PDB entry 8GI0 | electron microscopy, 3.50 A resolution | chains A and E of the 6 polymer chains in the assembly

Chain A:
Name: malate dehydrogenase
From: Trypanosoma cruzi strain CL Brener
UniProt: Q4DRD8 (Q4DRD8_TRYCC); residue numbers follow UniProt; this construct covers 1-323
Amino-acid sequence (323 residues; row label = number of the first residue in the row):
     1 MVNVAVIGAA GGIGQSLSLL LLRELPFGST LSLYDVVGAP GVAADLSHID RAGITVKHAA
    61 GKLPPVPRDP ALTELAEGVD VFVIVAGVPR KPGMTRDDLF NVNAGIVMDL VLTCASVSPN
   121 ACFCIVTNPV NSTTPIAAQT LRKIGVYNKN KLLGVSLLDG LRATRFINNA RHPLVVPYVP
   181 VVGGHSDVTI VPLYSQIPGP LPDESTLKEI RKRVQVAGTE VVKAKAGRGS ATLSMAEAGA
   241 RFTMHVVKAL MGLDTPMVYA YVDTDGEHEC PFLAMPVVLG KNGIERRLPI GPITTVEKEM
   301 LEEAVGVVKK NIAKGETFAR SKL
Unresolved in the structure: 90-96

Chain E:
Name: Peroxisome targeting signal 1 receptor
From: Trypanosoma cruzi cruzi
UniProt: V5B7T1 (V5B7T1_TRYCR); residue numbers follow UniProt; this construct covers 1-666
Amino-acid sequence (666 residues; numbered 1 to 666; the number before each row is that of its first residue):
     1 MDCSTGAAIG QQFAKDAFHM HGGVGVGPTG NSEHDVLMNE MMMVQTPTGP AGEWTHQFAA
    61 YQGQQQQQQQ QHPQELAMRH QQNDAFMLRQ QQEMEEAFCT FCTTHPHSHA HSHQPQGLVG
   121 PAMMGPQIMP PMMFGPGTGG FMMGAPPMMP YASMKFAGDA AMAAANNTNM TQGATATSTT
   181 SVQQELQQQS SDNGWVEKLR DAEWAQDYSD AQVFTLEGQS EQTMEEHAKN SEFYQFMDKI
   241 RSKELLIDEE TGQLVQGPGP DPDAPEDAEY LKEWAAAEGL NMPPGFFEHM MQRPQGNNEQ
   301 AEGRLFDGSN DALMDDGALD NAADVEEWVR EYAEAQEQLQ RVQNETNYPF EPNNPYMYHD
   361 KPMEEGIAML QLANMAEAAL AFEAVCQKEP ENVEAWRRLG TTQAENEKDC LAIIALNHAR
   421 MLDPKDIAVH AALAVSHTNE HNVGAALQSL RSWLLSQPQY EHLGLVDLRE VAADEGLDEV
   481 PEENYFFAAP SEYRDCCTLL YAAVEMNPND PQLHASLGVL HNLSHRFDEA AKNFRRAVEL
   541 RPDDAHMWNK LGATLANGNR PQEALEAYNR ALDINPGYVR VMYNMAVSYS NMAQYPLAAK
   601 HITRAIALQA GGTNPQGEGS RIATRGLWDL LRMTLNLMDR SDLVEASWQQ DLTPFLREFG
   661 LEEMAV
Unresolved in the structure: 1-326, 463-486, 654-666
Reported in the primary citation:
  - mutagenesis - Y358A (1.5-fold): decreased binding to Peroxisomal membrane protein PEX14
  - mutagenesis - N353E: unchanged binding to Peroxisomal membrane protein PEX14
  - mutagenesis - R625A/D629A: unchanged binding to malate dehydrogenase (chain A)
  - mutagenesis - P490R (3-fold): decreased binding to malate dehydrogenase (chain A)

How chain A and chain E interact:
Contacting residue pairs (21; chain A residue first):
  Asp97(A) with Asn559(E)
  Gln139(A) with Met633(E)
  Lys143(A) with Trp648(E)
  Glu316(A) with Met633(E)
  Thr317(A) with Ser590(E), hydrogen bond; Met633(E)
  Phe318(A) with Met633(E)
  Arg320(A) with Tyr583(E)
  Ser321(A) with Ala553(E), hydrogen bond (side chain-backbone); Asn557(E), hydrogen bond
  Lys322(A) with Glu407(E); Asn439(E); Arg580(E); Tyr583(E); Asn584(E)
  Leu323(A) with Val435(E); Asn439(E), hydrogen bond (backbone-side chain); Asn522(E); Asn549(E); Lys550(E); Ala553(E), hydrophobic
Other interface residues (no listed pair), chain A (15 interface residues in all): Pro67, Asn101, Val102, Arg142, Ala319
Other interface residues (no listed pair), chain E (25 interface residues in all): Thr438, Asn442, Val519, His525, Thr554, Ala556, Val587, Arg625, Asp629, Leu630

In short:
The interface between chain A and chain E involves 15 residues on one side and 25 on the other; the contacts
include 4 hydrogen bonds. Polar contacts include Thr317(A)-Ser590(E), Ser321(A)-Ala553(E) and
Ser321(A)-Asn557(E). From the paper: Y358A of chain E reduces binding to Peroxisomal membrane protein PEX14;
P490R of chain E reduces binding to malate dehydrogenase (chain A); 4 substitutions were tested in all.
Here chain A is malate dehydrogenase (Trypanosoma cruzi strain CL Brener) and chain E is Peroxisome targeting
signal 1 receptor (Trypanosoma cruzi cruzi). Entry 8GI0 (Structure of Trypanosoma docking complex) was
determined by electron microscopy (same publication as 8GGD, 8GGH, 8GH2 and 8GH3).
